4NO9 - chains O and P of the 28 polymer chains in the assembly; structure by X-ray diffraction, 2.90 A resolution.

Chain O:
Name: Proteasome subunit alpha type-2
Source organism: Saccharomyces cerevisiae
Notes: EC 3.4.25.1
UniProt: P23639 (PSA2_YEAST); residue numbers follow UniProt; this construct covers 1-250
Chain sequence (250 residues; numbered 1 to 250; the number before each row is that of its first residue):
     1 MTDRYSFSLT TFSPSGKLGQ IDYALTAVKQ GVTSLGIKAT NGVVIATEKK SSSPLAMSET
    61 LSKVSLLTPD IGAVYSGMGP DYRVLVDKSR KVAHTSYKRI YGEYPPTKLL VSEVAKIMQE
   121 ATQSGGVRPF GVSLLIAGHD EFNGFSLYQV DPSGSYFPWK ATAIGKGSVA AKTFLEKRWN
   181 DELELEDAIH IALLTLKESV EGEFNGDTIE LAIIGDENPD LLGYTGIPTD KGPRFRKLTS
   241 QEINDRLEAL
Swiss-Prot annotation at these positions:
  - cross-link: K108 (Glycyl lysine isopeptide (Lys-Gly) (interchain with G-Cter in ubiquitin))

Chain P:
Name: Proteasome subunit alpha type-3
Source organism: Saccharomyces cerevisiae
Notes: EC 3.4.25.1
UniProt: P23638 (PSA3_YEAST); residues 0-257 here correspond to UniProt positions 1-258 (UniProt number = residue number + 1)
Chain sequence (258 residues; row label = number of the first residue in the row; numbering starts at 0):
     0 MGSRRYDSRT TIFSPEGRLY QVEYALESIS HAGTAIGIMA SDGIVLAAER KVTSTLLEQD
    60 TSTEKLYKLN DKIAVAVAGL TADAEILINT ARIHAQNYLK TYNEDIPVEI LVRRLSDIKQ
   120 GYTQHGGLRP FGVSFIYAGY DDRYGYQLYT SNPSGNYTGW KAISVGANTS AAQTLLQMDY
   180 KDDMKVDDAI ELALKTLSKT TDSSALTYDR LEFATIRKGA NDGEVYQKIF KPQEIKDILV
   240 KTGITKKDED EEADEDMK
Disordered / not traced: 0, 245-257
Swiss-Prot annotation at these positions:
  - cross-link (Glycyl lysine isopeptide (Lys-Gly)): K99 (interchain with G-Cter in ubiquitin), K198 (interchain with G-Cter in ubiquitin), K230 (interchain with G-Cter in ubiquitin)

Chain O / chain P interface:
Residue-residue contacts (63; chain O residue first):
  R4(O) - S2(P)  hydrogen bond (backbone-side chain)
  Y5(O) - S2(P)
  Y5(O) - Y5(P)
  S6(O) - G125(P)
  S6(O) - L127(P)
  F7(O) - S2(P)
  F7(O) - Y5(P)
  F7(O) - D6(P)
  F7(O) - G126(P)
  S8(O) - G126(P)  hydrogen bond (backbone-backbone)
  S8(O) - L127(P)
  S8(O) - R128(P)  hydrogen bond (side chain-backbone)
  T10(O) - R128(P)
  T11(O) - S7(P)
  T11(O) - T9(P)
  T11(O) - Q20(P)
  F12(O) - Q20(P)  hydrogen bond (backbone-side chain)
  F12(O) - Y23(P)
  F12(O) - A24(P)  hydrophobic
  F12(O) - S27(P)
  F12(O) - R128(P)
  F12(O) - P129(P)
  F12(O) - G131(P)
  S13(O) - Y23(P)
  P14(O) - Y23(P)
  P14(O) - E26(P)
  S15(O) - E26(P)
  S15(O) - H30(P)
  G16(O) - Y23(P)
  G16(O) - S27(P)  hydrogen bond (backbone-side chain)
  L18(O) - L79(P)  hydrophobic
  K38(O) - E57(P)  salt bridge
  S112(O) - E84(P)  hydrogen bond
  K116(O) - I85(P)
  Q119(O) - A81(P)
  Q119(O) - D82(P)  hydrogen bond
  Q119(O) - I85(P)
  Q119(O) - R128(P)
  T122(O) - R128(P)  hydrogen bond (backbone-side chain)
  Q123(O) - Y121(P)
  Q123(O) - L127(P)
  Q123(O) - R128(P)  hydrogen bond (side chain-backbone)
  Q123(O) - F130(P)
  G125(O) - L127(P)
  S153(O) - A81(P)
  G154(O) - A81(P)
  Y156(O) - E84(P)  hydrogen bond
  F157(O) - L56(P)  hydrophobic
  P158(O) - L56(P)
  P158(O) - E57(P)  hydrogen bond (backbone-backbone)
  P158(O) - S61(P)
  W159(O) - S53(P)
  W159(O) - L55(P)
  W159(O) - L56(P)
  W159(O) - E57(P)
  K160(O) - L55(P)  hydrogen bond (backbone-backbone)
  K160(O) - L56(P)
  K160(O) - E57(P)
  A161(O) - L55(P)
  L175(O) - L55(P)  hydrophobic
  E176(O) - T54(P)
  E176(O) - L55(P)
  W179(O) - L55(P)  hydrophobic
Also at the interface, not in a pair above, chain O (34 interface residues in all): S124, S155, K172
Also at the interface, not in a pair above, chain P (32 interface residues in all): T60, T80

Overview:
Chain O and chain P form an interface of 34 and 32 residues respectively; the contacts include 12 hydrogen
bonds and 1 salt bridge. Among the polar pairs are K38(O)-E57(P), R4(O)-S2(P) and S8(O)-R128(P).
Here chain O is Proteasome subunit alpha type-2 and chain P is Proteasome subunit alpha type-3, both from
Saccharomyces cerevisiae. Entry 4NO9 (yCP in complex with Z-Leu-Leu-Leu-epoxyketone) was determined by X-ray
diffraction together with 4NNN, 4NNW, 4NO1, 4NO6 and 4NO8 from the same study.
